Entry 6SYF (X-ray diffraction, 1.90 A resolution); this record covers chains A and E of the 3 polymer chains in the assembly.

== Chain A ==
Protein: SUMO-conjugating enzyme UBC9
From: Homo sapiens
Notes: EC 2.3.2.-
Reference sequence: P63279 (UBC9_HUMAN); residue numbers follow UniProt; this construct covers 2-158
Amino-acid sequence (158 residues; each row starts with the number of its first residue):
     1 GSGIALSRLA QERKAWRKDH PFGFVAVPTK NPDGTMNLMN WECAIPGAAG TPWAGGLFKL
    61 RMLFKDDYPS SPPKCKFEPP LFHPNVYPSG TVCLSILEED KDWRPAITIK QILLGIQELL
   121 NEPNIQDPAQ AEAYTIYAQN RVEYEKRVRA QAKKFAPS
Not modelled in the structure: 1-4, 158
Differences from the reference sequence: expression tag (1); engineered mutation Ala-48 (Lys in P63279), Ala-49 (Lys in P63279), Ala-54 (Glu in P63279), Ala-138 (Cys in P63279)
Swiss-Prot annotation at these positions:
  - region: Arg-13 to Lys-18 (Interaction with SUMO1)
  - active site: Cys-93 (Glycyl thioester intermediate)
  - site: Ile-4 (Interaction with RANBP2), Val-25 (Interaction with RANBP2), Leu-57 (Interaction with RANBP2), Asp-100, Lys-101 (Substrate binding)
  - modified residue: Ser-2 (N-acetylserine), Lys-65 (N6-acetyllysine), Ser-71 (Phosphoserine)
  - cross-link (Glycyl lysine isopeptide (Lys-Gly)): Lys-18 (interchain with G-Cter in SUMO2), Lys-101 (interchain with G-Cter in SUMO2)
  - mutagenesis: Arg-13 to Lys-14 (Impairs binding to SUMO1 and catalytic activity), Arg-17 to Lys-18 (Impairs binding to SUMO1 and catalytic activity), Phe-22 (F22A: Impairs binding to RANBP2), Val-25 (V25A: Impairs binding to RANBP2), Val-27 (V27A: Impairs binding to RANBP2), Glu-42 (E42A: Slightly impairs binding to RANBP2), Leu-57 (L57A: Impairs binding to RANBP2), Lys-59 (K59A: Impairs binding to RANBP2), Arg-61 (R61A: Slightly impairs binding to RANBP2), Asn-85 (N85Q: Impairs catalytic activity), Tyr-87 (Y87A: Impairs catalytic activity), Cys-93 (C93S: Loss of enhancement of sumoylation by RWDD3. No effect on RWDD3 protein levels), 2 further mutagenesis entries in UniProt

== Chain E ==
Protein: Ace-leu-arg-leu-arg-gly-cys
Amino-acid sequence (7 residues; each row starts with the number of its first residue):
     1 XLRLRGC
Modified positions: ACE (acetyl group) at position 1

== How chain A and chain E interact ==
Pairs across the interface (21):
  Asn-85(A) / Gly-6(E)
  Asn-85(A) / Cys-7(E)  hydrogen bond (side chain-backbone)
  Cys-93(A) / Gly-6(E)
  Cys-93(A) / Cys-7(E)  disulfide
  Leu-94(A) / Leu-4(E)  hydrophobic
  Leu-94(A) / Arg-5(E)
  Leu-94(A) / Cys-7(E)  hydrogen bond (backbone-side chain)
  Ser-95(A) / Arg-3(E)  hydrogen bond (side chain-backbone)
  Ser-95(A) / Arg-5(E)  hydrogen bond (backbone-backbone)
  Ser-95(A) / Cys-7(E)
  Ile-96(A) / Arg-3(E)
  Asp-102(A) / Arg-3(E)  salt bridge
  Arg-104(A) / ACE_1(E)
  Gly-115(A) / Leu-4(E)
  Glu-118(A) / Leu-4(E)
  Leu-119(A) / Gly-6(E)
  Asn-124(A) / Arg-5(E)
  Asn-124(A) / Gly-6(E)  hydrogen bond (side chain-backbone)
  Asp-127(A) / Gly-6(E)
  Asp-127(A) / Cys-7(E)
  Ala-129(A) / Cys-7(E)
Also at the interface, not in a pair above, chain A (15 interface residues in all): Gln-111, Pro-128
Also at the interface, not in a pair above, chain E (7 interface residues in all): Leu-2
Cross-chain cystine bridges: Cys-93(A)/Cys-7(E)

== Overview ==
15 residues of chain A and 7 residues of chain E are in contact; the contacts include 1 disulfide bond, 5
hydrogen bonds and 1 salt bridge. Among the polar pairs are Asp-102(A)/Arg-3(E), Asn-85(A)/Cys-7(E) and
Leu-94(A)/Cys-7(E).
Here chain A is SUMO-conjugating enzyme UBC9 (Homo sapiens) and chain E is Ace-leu-arg-leu-arg-gly-cys. Entry
6SYF (Human Ubc9 with covalent isopeptide ligand) was determined by X-ray diffraction.
